Entry 8Z82 (electron microscopy, 2.40 A resolution); this record covers chains L and A of the 37 polymer chains in the assembly.

[Chain L]
Protein: Reaction center protein L chain
Source organism: Halorhodospira halophila
UniProt: A0A2L1K3P0 (A0A2L1K3P0_HALHA); residue numbers follow UniProt; this construct covers 1-276
Amino-acid sequence (276 residues; each row starts with the number of its first residue):
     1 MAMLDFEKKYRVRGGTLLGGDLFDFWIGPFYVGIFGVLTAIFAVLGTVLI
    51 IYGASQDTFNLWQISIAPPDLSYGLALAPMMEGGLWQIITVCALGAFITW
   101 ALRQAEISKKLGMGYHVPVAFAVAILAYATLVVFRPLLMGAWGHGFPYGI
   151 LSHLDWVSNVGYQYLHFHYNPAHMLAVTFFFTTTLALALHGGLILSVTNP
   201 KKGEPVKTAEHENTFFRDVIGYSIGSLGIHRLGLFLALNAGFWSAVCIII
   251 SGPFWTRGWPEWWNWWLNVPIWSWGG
Not modelled in the structure: 1, 276
Differences from the reference sequence: conflict Thr-99 (Ala in A0A2L1K3P0), Pro-205 (Ser in A0A2L1K3P0), Ile-220 (Val in A0A2L1K3P0), Gly-241 (Ala in A0A2L1K3P0)
Bound ions: bacteriochlorophyll a Mg site 1 near His-153 (its only coordinating residue here); bacteriochlorophyll a Mg site 2 near His-173 (its only coordinating residue here); Fe ion: His-190, His-230 (shared with 3 residues of chain M)
Residues lining bound ligands:
  - bacteriochlorophyll a (BCL), molecule 1: Ala-40, Ile-41, Val-44
  - bacteriochlorophyll a (BCL), molecule 2: Ile-41, Phe-42, Leu-45, Ile-88, Val-91, Cys-92
  - bacteriochlorophyll a (BCL), molecule 3: Thr-47, Ile-50, Phe-97, Tyr-128, Leu-131, Phe-146, Ile-150, Leu-151, His-153, Leu-154, Trp-156, Val-157
  - bacteriochlorophyll a (BCL), molecule 4: Phe-97, Phe-121, Ala-124, Ile-125, Ala-127, Tyr-128, Leu-131, Trp-156, Val-157, Ser-158, Val-160, Gly-161, Tyr-162, Phe-167, His-168, His-173, Ala-176, Val-177, Phe-180, Phe-181, Ser-244, Ala-245, Cys-247, Ile-248
  - bacteriochlorophyll a (BCL), molecule 5: Val-157, Tyr-162, His-168, Phe-181
  - bacteriochlorophyll a (BCL), molecule 6: His-168, His-173, Met-174, Val-177, Thr-178, Phe-181, Thr-182, Leu-185
  - bacteriopheophytin a (BPH), molecule 1: Thr-39, Phe-42, Ala-43, Gly-46, Thr-47, Ile-50, Ile-89, Cys-92, Ala-93, Ala-96, Phe-97, Trp-100, Gln-104, Val-117, Ala-120, Phe-121, Val-123, Ala-124, Tyr-128, Phe-146, Tyr-148, Gly-149, Ile-150, His-153, Phe-180, Ala-237, Gly-241
  - bacteriopheophytin a (BPH), molecule 2: Phe-181, Thr-184, Leu-185, Ala-188, Leu-189, Val-219, Ile-220
  - LJQ ([(2S)-1-dodecanoyloxy-3-oxidanyl-propan-2-yl] pentadecanoate): Phe-134, Leu-137, Leu-138, Pro-171, Ala-172, Trp-243, Ile-249, Ile-250, Phe-254, Trp-262, Trp-263, Trp-265, Trp-266
  - menaquinone 8 (MQ8): Phe-30, Ala-43, Val-44, Thr-47, Val-48, Trp-100
  - Ubiquinone-8 (UQ8), molecule 1: Leu-17, Leu-18, Phe-35, Leu-38, Phe-42, Leu-75, Ala-76, Leu-77, Trp-86, Gln-87, Thr-90, Val-91, Leu-94, Gly-95, Ile-98, Thr-99, Leu-102, Val-133, Trp-142
  - Ubiquinone-8 (UQ8), molecule 2: Pro-171, Met-174, Leu-175, Thr-178
  - Ubiquinone-8 (UQ8), molecule 3: Thr-178, Phe-179, Thr-182, Leu-185, Ala-186, Leu-189, His-190, Leu-193, Ile-194, Glu-212, Asn-213, Phe-216, Ile-220, Tyr-222, Ser-223, Ile-224, Gly-225, Ser-226, Ile-229, Leu-232, Leu-236

[Chain A]
Protein: Antenna complex, alpha/beta subunit
Source organism: Halorhodospira halophila
UniProt: A1WWW5 (A1WWW5_HALHL); numbering as in UniProt (aligned over 1-64)
Amino-acid sequence (64 residues; numbered 1 to 64; the number before each row is that of its first residue):
     1 MWRLWKLYDPRRVLIGIFSWLAVLALVIHFILLSTDRFNWVGGAAVSSVS
    51 ESAEEVSALPPRQV
Not modelled in the structure: 47-64
Bound ions: bacteriochlorophyll a Mg near His-29 (its only coordinating residue here)
Residues lining bound ligands:
  - bacteriochlorophyll a (BCL), molecule 1: Met-1, Leu-21, Leu-24, Ala-25, Ile-28, His-29, Leu-32, Phe-38
  - bacteriochlorophyll a (BCL), molecule 2: Gly-16, Ile-17, Ser-19, Trp-20, Val-23, Ile-28
  - bacteriochlorophyll a (BCL), molecule 3: Phe-18, Leu-21, Ala-25, His-29, Leu-32, Trp-40
  - bacteriochlorophyll a (BCL), molecule 4: Ala-25, Leu-26, His-29, Trp-40, Val-41
  - spirilloxanthin (CRT): Leu-14, Ile-17, Phe-18, Trp-20, Leu-21, Leu-24, Val-27, Ile-28, Ile-31

[Interface between chain L and chain A]
Pairs across the interface - 22 pairs, chain L then chain A:
  Asp-21(L) / Arg-11(A)  hydrogen bond (backbone-side chain)
  Leu-22(L) / Arg-11(A)  hydrogen bond (backbone-side chain)
  Leu-22(L) / Ile-15(A)
  Phe-23(L) / Ile-15(A)  hydrophobic
  Phe-25(L) / Arg-12(A)
  Phe-25(L) / Ile-15(A)  hydrophobic
  Trp-26(L) / Arg-12(A)  hydrogen bond (backbone-side chain)
  Ile-27(L) / Arg-12(A)
  Val-37(L) / Ile-15(A)  hydrophobic
  Val-37(L) / Ser-19(A)
  Ile-41(L) / Ser-19(A)
  Ile-41(L) / Val-23(A)  hydrophobic
  Val-44(L) / Val-23(A)  hydrophobic
  Leu-45(L) / Leu-26(A)  hydrophobic
  Leu-45(L) / Val-27(A)  hydrophobic
  Val-48(L) / Val-27(A)  hydrophobic
  Tyr-52(L) / Ile-31(A)  hydrophobic
  Tyr-52(L) / Ser-34(A)
  Met-80(L) / Leu-33(A)
  Met-80(L) / Ser-34(A)
  Met-81(L) / Ser-34(A)
  Ile-88(L) / Phe-30(A)  hydrophobic
Also at the interface, not in a pair above, chain L (16 interface residues in all): Leu-49
Also at the interface, not in a pair above, chain A (12 interface residues in all): Thr-35

[In short]
Chain L and chain A form an interface of 16 and 12 residues respectively, with 3 hydrogen bonds. Among the
polar pairs are Asp-21(L)/Arg-11(A), Leu-22(L)/Arg-11(A) and Trp-26(L)/Arg-12(A). One bacteriochlorophyll a
molecule is bound between chain L and chain A.
Here chain L is Reaction center protein L chain and chain A is Antenna complex, alpha/beta subunit, both from
Halorhodospira halophila. Entry 8Z82 (Photosynthetic LH1-RC-HiPIP complex from the purple bacterium
Halorhodospira halophila) was determined by electron microscopy, deposited together with 8Z83.
